Entry 1AQW (X-ray diffraction, 1.80 A resolution); this record covers chains A and B.

Chain A (and B):
Molecule: Glutathione S-transferase
Organism: Homo sapiens
Notes: EC 2.5.1.18; chain B of this document is another copy of the same molecule, construct and numbering; everything in this record applies to it too
UniProtKB: P09211 (GTP_HUMAN); numbering as in UniProt (aligned over 1-209)
Sequence (209 residues; each row starts with the number of its first residue):
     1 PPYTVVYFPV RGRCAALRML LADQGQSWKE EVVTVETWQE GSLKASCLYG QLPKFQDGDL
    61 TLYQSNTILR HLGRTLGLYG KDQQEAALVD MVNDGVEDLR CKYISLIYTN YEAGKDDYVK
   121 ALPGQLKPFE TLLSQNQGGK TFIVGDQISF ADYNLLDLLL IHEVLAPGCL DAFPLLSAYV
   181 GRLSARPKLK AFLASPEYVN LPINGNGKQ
Small-molecule neighbours: glutathione (GSH): Tyr7, Phe8, Arg13, Trp38, Lys44, Gly50, Gln51, Leu52, Pro53, Gln64, Ser65

Interface between chain A and chain B:
Pairs across the interface (56):
  Leu48(A) - Met91(B)  hydrophobic
  Leu48(A) - Pro128(B)
  Tyr49(A) - Met91(B)  hydrogen bond (side chain-backbone)
  Tyr49(A) - Val92(B)
  Tyr49(A) - Gly95(B)
  Tyr49(A) - Pro128(B)  hydrophobic
  Tyr49(A) - Phe129(B)
  Leu60(A) - Gln84(B)
  Leu62(A) - Ala87(B)  hydrophobic
  Tyr63(A) - Met91(B)
  Gln64(A) - Met91(B)
  Gln64(A) - Asp94(B)
  Gln64(A) - Gly95(B)
  Gln64(A) - Asp98(B)  hydrogen bond
  Asn66(A) - Asp94(B)
  Thr67(A) - Ala87(B)
  Thr67(A) - Asp90(B)  hydrogen bond (side chain-backbone)
  Thr67(A) - Met91(B)  hydrogen bond (side chain-backbone)
  Thr67(A) - Asp94(B)  hydrogen bond
  Arg70(A) - Arg70(B)
  Arg70(A) - Asp90(B)
  His71(A) - Ala87(B)
  Arg74(A) - Tyr79(B)  hydrogen bond
  Arg74(A) - Gln83(B)
  Arg74(A) - Ala86(B)
  Arg74(A) - Ala87(B)
  Arg74(A) - Asp90(B)  salt bridge
  Thr75(A) - Gln83(B)
  Tyr79(A) - Arg74(B)  hydrogen bond
  Gln83(A) - Arg74(B)
  Gln83(A) - Thr75(B)
  Gln84(A) - Asp59(B)
  Gln84(A) - Leu60(B)
  Ala86(A) - Arg74(B)
  Ala87(A) - Leu62(B)  hydrophobic
  Ala87(A) - Thr67(B)
  Ala87(A) - Arg74(B)
  Asp90(A) - Thr67(B)  hydrogen bond (backbone-side chain)
  Asp90(A) - Arg70(B)
  Asp90(A) - Arg74(B)  salt bridge
  Met91(A) - Leu48(B)  hydrophobic
  Met91(A) - Tyr49(B)  hydrogen bond (backbone-side chain)
  Met91(A) - Tyr63(B)  hydrogen bond (side chain-backbone)
  Met91(A) - Gln64(B)
  Met91(A) - Thr67(B)  hydrogen bond (backbone-side chain)
  Val92(A) - Tyr49(B)
  Asp94(A) - Gln64(B)
  Asp94(A) - Asn66(B)
  Asp94(A) - Thr67(B)  hydrogen bond
  Gly95(A) - Tyr49(B)
  Gly95(A) - Gln64(B)
  Asp98(A) - Gln64(B)  hydrogen bond
  Pro128(A) - Leu48(B)
  Pro128(A) - Tyr49(B)  hydrophobic
  Phe129(A) - Tyr49(B)
  Leu132(A) - Leu48(B)  hydrophobic
Interface residues without a listed pair, chain A (27 interface residues in all): Leu88
Interface residues without a listed pair, chain B (29 interface residues in all): Thr61, His71, Leu88, Leu132

Overview:
Chain A and chain B form an interface of 27 and 29 residues respectively, with 13 hydrogen bonds and 2 salt
bridges. Polar pairs include Arg74(A)-Asp90(B), Tyr49(A)-Met91(B) and Gln64(A)-Asp98(B). Bound to chain A:
glutathione.
Both chains are Glutathione S-transferase (Homo sapiens). Entry 1AQW (Glutathione S-transferase in complex
with glutathione) was determined by X-ray diffraction, deposited together with 1AQX and 1AQV.
